8Q01 - chains b and c of the 7 polymer chains in the assembly; structure by electron microscopy, 3.58 A resolution.

== Chain b (and c) ==
Name: Adaptor protein
From: Staphylococcus phage 812
Notes: chain c of this document is another copy of the same molecule, construct and numbering; everything in this record applies to it too
UniProtKB: A1YTN6 (A1YTN6_9CAUD); numbering as in UniProt (aligned over 1-302)
Sequence (302 residues; row label = number of the first residue in the row):
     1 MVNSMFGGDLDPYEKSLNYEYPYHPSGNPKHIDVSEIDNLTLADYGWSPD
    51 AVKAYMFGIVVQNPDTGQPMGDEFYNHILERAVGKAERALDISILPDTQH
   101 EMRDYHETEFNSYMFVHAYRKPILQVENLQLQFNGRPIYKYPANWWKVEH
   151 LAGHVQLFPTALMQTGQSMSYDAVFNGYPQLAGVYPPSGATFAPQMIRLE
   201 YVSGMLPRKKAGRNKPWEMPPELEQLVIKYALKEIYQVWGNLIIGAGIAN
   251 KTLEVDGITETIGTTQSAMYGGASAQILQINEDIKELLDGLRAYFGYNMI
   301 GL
Disordered / not traced: 1-16, 162-188

== Interface between chain b and chain c ==
Pairs across the interface (84):
  His-24(b) with Asn-134(c)
  Ser-26(b) with Gln-132(c); Gly-135(c)
  Ala-54(b) with Phe-74(c)
  Tyr-55(b) with His-77(c), hydrogen bond; Ile-78(c)
  Phe-57(b) with Asn-63(c); Leu-242(c)
  Gly-58(b) with Asn-63(c); Leu-242(c)
  Ile-59(b) with Asn-241(c)
  Tyr-113(b) with Ala-190(c); Phe-192(c), hydrogen bond (side chain-backbone); Ala-193(c)
  Asn-144(b) with Asn-134(c)
  Lys-147(b) with Gln-195(c)
  Val-148(b) with Gln-195(c), hydrogen bond (backbone-side chain)
  Glu-149(b) with Tyr-119(c), hydrogen bond
  Gln-156(b) with Pro-194(c)
  Phe-158(b) with Phe-133(c), hydrophobic; Ala-193(c), hydrophobic; Pro-194(c)
  Thr-160(b) with Phe-133(c); Asn-134(c), hydrogen bond
  Arg-208(b) with Glu-80(c), salt bridge; Arg-81(c)
  Ala-211(b) with Glu-80(c)
  Gly-212(b) with Glu-80(c), hydrogen bond (backbone-side chain); Glu-87(c); Leu-95(c)
  Arg-213(b) with Leu-95(c); Pro-96(c), hydrogen bond (side chain-backbone); Asp-97(c)
  Asn-214(b) with Arg-88(c), hydrogen bond
  Lys-215(b) with Asp-97(c); Thr-98(c)
  Pro-220(b) with Arg-88(c)
  Pro-221(b) with Glu-80(c); Arg-81(c)
  Glu-222(b) with Lys-85(c); Arg-88(c)
  Glu-224(b) with His-77(c); Arg-81(c), salt bridge
  Gln-225(b) with Arg-81(c); Glu-234(c), hydrogen bond
  Lys-229(b) with Glu-234(c), salt bridge; Gln-237(c), hydrogen bond
  Tyr-236(b) with Asn-241(c), hydrogen bond
  Trp-239(b) with Ala-246(c), hydrophobic
  Ile-243(b) with Gly-247(c)
  Gly-257(b) with Glu-254(c)
  Ile-258(b) with Glu-254(c)
  Thr-259(b) with Leu-253(c); Glu-254(c), hydrogen bond (backbone-backbone)
  Glu-260(b) with Thr-252(c)
  Thr-261(b) with Lys-251(c); Thr-252(c), hydrogen bond (backbone-backbone)
  Ile-262(b) with Ile-248(c), hydrophobic; Asn-250(c)
  Gly-263(b) with Ile-248(c); Ala-249(c), hydrogen bond (backbone-backbone); Asn-250(c), hydrogen bond (backbone-backbone)
  Thr-264(b) with Gly-247(c), hydrogen bond (side chain-backbone)
  Thr-265(b) with Gly-247(c), hydrogen bond (backbone-backbone); Ala-268(c)
  Ser-267(b) with Ala-268(c)
  Tyr-270(b) with Ala-268(c); Met-269(c)
  Ser-274(b) with Ala-268(c), hydrogen bond (side chain-backbone)
  Ala-275(b) with Met-269(c); Tyr-270(c); Gly-271(c)
  Gln-276(b) with Asn-241(c), hydrogen bond
  Gln-279(b) with Gln-237(c); Ile-277(c)
  Glu-282(b) with Lys-233(c), salt bridge; Asn-281(c), hydrogen bond
  Asp-283(b) with Lys-233(c), salt bridge; Glu-234(c); Gln-237(c), hydrogen bond
  Glu-286(b) with Lys-85(c), salt bridge; Lys-233(c), salt bridge
  Leu-287(b) with Lys-85(c)
  Tyr-294(b) with Arg-88(c)
Also at the interface, not in a pair above, chain b (55 interface residues in all): Pro-159, Ile-244, Gln-266, Leu-278, Gly-290
Also at the interface, not in a pair above, chain c (55 interface residues in all): Ile-37, Val-61, Gln-62, Gln-68, Met-70, Gly-84, Gln-99, Met-102, Met-196, Val-238, Val-255, Ser-267

== Overview ==
Chain b and chain c each contribute 55 residues to their interface; the contacts include 21 hydrogen bonds and
7 salt bridges. Among the polar pairs are Arg-208(b)/Glu-80(c), Glu-224(b)/Arg-81(c) and
Lys-229(b)/Glu-234(c).
Chain b and chain c are both Adaptor protein (Staphylococcus phage 812); the structure, Neck of phage 812
after tail contraction (C6), was determined by electron microscopy (same publication as 8Q1I, 8Q7D, 8QEK,
8QEM, 8QJE, 8QKH, 8R5G and 8R69).
